3W77 - chains A and B; structure by X-ray diffraction, 1.66 A resolution.

Chain A (and B):
Name: FMN-dependent NADH-azoreductase
Notes: EC 1.7.-.-; chain B of this document is another copy of the same molecule, construct and numbering; everything in this record applies to it too
UniProt: Q0WXX2 (Q0WXX2_9BACI); residue numbers follow UniProt; this construct covers 1-208
Sequence (208 residues; each row starts with the number of its first residue):
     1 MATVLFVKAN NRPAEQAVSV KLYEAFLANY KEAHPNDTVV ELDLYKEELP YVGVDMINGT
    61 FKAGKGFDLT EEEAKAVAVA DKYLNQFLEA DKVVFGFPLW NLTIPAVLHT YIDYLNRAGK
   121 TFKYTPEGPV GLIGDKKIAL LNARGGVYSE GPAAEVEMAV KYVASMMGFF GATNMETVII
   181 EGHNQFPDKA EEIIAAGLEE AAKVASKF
Unresolved in the structure: 1
Ligand contacts: FMN (flavin mononucleotide): Asn10, Arg12, Gln16, Ala17, Val18, Ser19, Val20, Pro98, Leu99, Trp100, Asn101, Leu102, Ala143, Arg144, Gly145, Gly146, Tyr148, His183, Asn184

How chain A and chain B interact:
Residue-residue contacts (55):
  Asn11(A) with Gly53(B); Val54(B), hydrogen bond (side chain-backbone)
  Arg12(A) with Val54(B)
  Tyr45(A) with Val52(B), hydrogen bond (side chain-backbone); Gly53(B)
  Leu49(A) with Tyr51(B), hydrogen bond (backbone-side chain)
  Tyr51(A) with Leu49(B), hydrogen bond (side chain-backbone); Tyr51(B), hydrophobic; Ala106(B); Val107(B), hydrophobic; Thr110(B), hydrogen bond
  Val52(A) with Tyr45(B), hydrogen bond (backbone-side chain); Trp100(B)
  Gly53(A) with Asn11(B); Tyr45(B)
  Val54(A) with Asn11(B), hydrogen bond (backbone-side chain); Arg12(B)
  Ile57(A) with Arg12(B); Trp100(B), hydrophobic
  Trp100(A) with Val52(B); Ile57(B), hydrophobic
  Asn101(A) with Asp113(B), hydrogen bond; Asn116(B), hydrogen bond; Tyr162(B), hydrogen bond (backbone-side chain); Met166(B)
  Leu102(A) with Ser165(B); Met166(B), hydrophobic
  Thr103(A) with His109(B); Tyr162(B)
  Ile104(A) with His109(B), hydrogen bond (backbone-side chain)
  Pro105(A) with His109(B)
  Ala106(A) with Tyr51(B); His109(B); Thr110(B)
  Val107(A) with Tyr51(B), hydrophobic
  His109(A) with Thr103(B); Ile104(B), hydrogen bond (side chain-backbone); Pro105(B); Ala106(B); His109(B), hydrogen bond
  Thr110(A) with Tyr51(B), hydrogen bond; Ala106(B)
  Asp113(A) with Asn101(B), hydrogen bond
  Asn116(A) with Asn101(B), hydrogen bond
  Glu155(A) with Lys161(B), hydrogen bond (backbone-side chain)
  Val156(A) with Ser165(B)
  Met158(A) with Met158(B), hydrophobic; Tyr162(B), hydrophobic
  Lys161(A) with Glu155(B), hydrogen bond (side chain-backbone)
  Tyr162(A) with Asn101(B), hydrogen bond (side chain-backbone); Thr103(B); Met158(B), hydrophobic
  Ser165(A) with Leu102(B); Val156(B)
  Met166(A) with Leu102(B), hydrophobic
Interface residues without a listed pair, chain A (32 interface residues in all): Pro13, Gln16, Pro50, Asn58
Interface residues without a listed pair, chain B (32 interface residues in all): Pro13, Gln16, Pro50, Asn58

Summary:
The chain A/chain B interface involves 32 residues from each chain, with 19 hydrogen bonds. Polar contacts
include Asn11(A)-Val54(B), Tyr45(A)-Val52(B) and Leu49(A)-Tyr51(B). Chain A binds flavin mononucleotide.
Chain A and chain B are both FMN-dependent NADH-azoreductase; the structure, Crystal Structure of azoreductase
AzrA, was determined by X-ray diffraction (same publication as 3W78, 3W79 and 3W7A).
